PDB entry 8XXR | electron microscopy, 3.17 A resolution | chains A and B of the 5 polymer chains in the assembly

[Chain A]
Molecule: Guanine nucleotide-binding protein G(o) subunit alpha
From: Homo sapiens
Reference sequence: P09471 (GNAO_HUMAN); aligned to UniProt positions 4-354 over residues 4-354
Sequence (240 residues; row label = number of the first residue in the row; note: 126 numbers in that range are skipped by the numbering (no residue carries them; nothing is unmodelled there); numbers below 1 keep their minus sign (Met-11 is residue -11)):
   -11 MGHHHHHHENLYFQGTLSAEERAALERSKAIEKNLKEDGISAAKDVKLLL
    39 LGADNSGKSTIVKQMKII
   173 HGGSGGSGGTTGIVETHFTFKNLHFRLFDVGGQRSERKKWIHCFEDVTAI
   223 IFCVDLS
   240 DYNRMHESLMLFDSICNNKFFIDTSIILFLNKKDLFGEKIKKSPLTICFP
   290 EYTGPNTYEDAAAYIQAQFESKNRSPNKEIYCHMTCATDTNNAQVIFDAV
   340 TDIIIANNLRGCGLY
Not modelled in the structure: -11 to 3, 173-182, 240-244
Differences from the reference sequence: initiating methionine (-11); expression tag (-10 to 3); engineered mutation Asp42 (Gly in P09471), Asn43 (Glu in P09471), Asp227 (Ala in P09471), Asp240 (Gly230 in P09471), Ala332 (Ile in P09471), Ile335 (Val in P09471); linker (174-181)
Swiss-Prot annotation at these positions:
  - region: Lys35 to Ala41, Ser44 to Thr48 (G1 motif), Phe197 to Arg206 (G3 motif), Ile266 to Asp273 (G4 motif), Thr324 to Thr329 (G5 motif)
  - binding site (GTP): Lys46, Ser47, Thr48, Asn270, Asp273, Cys325
  - binding site (Mg(2+)): Ser47, Thr182
  - modified residue: Gln205 (5-glutamyl histamine), Cys351 (ADP-ribosylcysteine)
  - lipidation: Cys351 (S-palmitoyl cysteine)

[Chain B]
Molecule: Guanine nucleotide-binding protein G(I)/G(S)/G(T) subunit beta-1
From: Homo sapiens
Reference sequence: P62873 (GBB1_HUMAN); residue numbers follow UniProt; this construct covers 2-340
Sequence (350 residues; numbered -9 to 340; the number before each row is that of its first residue; numbers below 1 keep their minus sign (Met-9 is residue -9)):
    -9 MHHHHHHGSSGSELDQLRQEAEQLKNQIRDARKACADATLSQITNNIDPV
    41 GRIQMRTRRTLRGHLAKIYAMHWGTDSRLLVSASQDGKLIIWDSYTTNKV
    91 HAIPLRSSWVMTCAYAPSGNYVACGGLDNICSIYNLKTREGNVRVSRELA
   141 GHTGYLSCCRFLDDNQIVTSSGDTTCALWDIETGQQTTTFTGHTGDVMSL
   191 SLAPDTRLFVSGACDASAKLWDVREGMCRQTFTGHESDINAICFFPNGNA
   241 FATGSDDATCRLFDLRADQELMTYSHDNIICGITSVSFSKSGRLLLAGYD
   291 DFNCNVWDALKADRAGVLAGHDNRVSCLGVTDDGMAVATGSWDSFLKIWN
Not modelled in the structure: -9 to 4
Differences from the reference sequence: initiating methionine (-9); expression tag (-8 to 1)
Swiss-Prot annotation at these positions:
  - modified residue: Ser2 (N-acetylserine), His266 (Phosphohistidine)
  - natural variant: Leu30 (L30F: In MRD42; uncertain significance), Arg52 (R52G: In MRD42), Gly64 (G64V: In MRD42), Asp76 (D76E: In MRD42; D76G: In MRD42), Gly77 (G77S: In MRD42), Lys78 (K78R: In MRD42), Ile80 (I80N: In MRD42; I80T: In MRD42), His91 (H91R: In MRD42; uncertain significance), Ala92 (A92T: In MRD42), Pro94 (P94S: In MRD42), Leu95 (L95P: In MRD42), Arg96 (R96L: In MRD42), 5 further natural variant entries in UniProt

[Interface between chain A and chain B]
Residue-residue contacts (38):
  Glu9(A) - Asn88(B)
  Leu13(A) - Asn88(B)
  Arg15(A) - Val90(B)  hydrogen bond (side chain-backbone)
  Arg15(A) - His91(B)
  Ser16(A) - Asn88(B)  hydrogen bond
  Ser16(A) - Lys89(B)  hydrogen bond (side chain-backbone)
  Ile19(A) - Lys89(B)
  Ile19(A) - Val90(B)
  Ile19(A) - Ala92(B)  hydrophobic
  Glu20(A) - Lys89(B)  salt bridge
  Leu23(A) - Gly53(B)
  Leu23(A) - Leu55(B)
  Leu23(A) - Lys78(B)
  Leu23(A) - Ile80(B)  hydrophobic
  Leu23(A) - Lys89(B)
  Gly27(A) - Leu55(B)
  Thr183(A) - Asn119(B)  hydrogen bond (backbone-side chain)
  Gly184(A) - Asn119(B)
  Ile185(A) - Trp99(B)
  Phe200(A) - Trp99(B)  hydrophobic
  Gln205(A) - Leu117(B)
  Glu208(A) - Asp186(B)
  Lys211(A) - Tyr145(B)
  Lys211(A) - Met188(B)
  Lys211(A) - Cys204(B)
  Lys211(A) - Asp228(B)  salt bridge
  Lys211(A) - Asn230(B)
  Lys211(A) - Asp246(B)  salt bridge
  Trp212(A) - Tyr145(B)
  His214(A) - Lys57(B)
  His214(A) - Tyr59(B)
  His214(A) - Trp332(B)
  Cys215(A) - Tyr59(B)
  Cys215(A) - Gln75(B)  hydrogen bond (backbone-side chain)
  Cys215(A) - Trp99(B)
  Cys215(A) - Leu117(B)  hydrophobic
  Glu217(A) - Lys57(B)  salt bridge
  Asp218(A) - Lys57(B)
Interface residues without a listed pair, chain A (26 interface residues in all): Asp26, Lys35, Arg198, Ser207, Phe216, Phe259
Interface residues without a listed pair, chain B (28 interface residues in all): Thr86, Ser98, Thr143, Gly162, Arg314

[Overview]
The interface between chain A and chain B involves 26 residues on one side and 28 on the other, with 5
hydrogen bonds and 4 salt bridges. Polar contacts include Glu20(A)-Lys89(B), Lys211(A)-Asp228(B) and
Lys211(A)-Asp246(B).
Chain A is Guanine nucleotide-binding protein G(o) subunit alpha and chain B is Guanine nucleotide-binding
protein G(I)/G(S)/G(T) subunit beta-1, both from Homo sapiens; the structure, Structure of CXCR2 bound to
CXCL6 (CXCR2-CXCL6-Go Full map), was determined by electron microscopy, deposited together with 8XVU, 8XWA,
8XWF, 8XWM, 8XWN, 8XWS and 6 further entries.
